Entry 4K5P (X-ray diffraction, 1.85 A resolution); this record covers chain A.

Chain A:
Name: M1 family aminopeptidase
Source organism: Plasmodium falciparum FcB1/Columbia
Notes: EC 3.4.11.-
Reference sequence: O96935 (AMP1_PLAFQ); residues 196-1084 here = UniProt positions 196-1084
Amino-acid sequence (895 residues; row label = number of the first residue in the row):
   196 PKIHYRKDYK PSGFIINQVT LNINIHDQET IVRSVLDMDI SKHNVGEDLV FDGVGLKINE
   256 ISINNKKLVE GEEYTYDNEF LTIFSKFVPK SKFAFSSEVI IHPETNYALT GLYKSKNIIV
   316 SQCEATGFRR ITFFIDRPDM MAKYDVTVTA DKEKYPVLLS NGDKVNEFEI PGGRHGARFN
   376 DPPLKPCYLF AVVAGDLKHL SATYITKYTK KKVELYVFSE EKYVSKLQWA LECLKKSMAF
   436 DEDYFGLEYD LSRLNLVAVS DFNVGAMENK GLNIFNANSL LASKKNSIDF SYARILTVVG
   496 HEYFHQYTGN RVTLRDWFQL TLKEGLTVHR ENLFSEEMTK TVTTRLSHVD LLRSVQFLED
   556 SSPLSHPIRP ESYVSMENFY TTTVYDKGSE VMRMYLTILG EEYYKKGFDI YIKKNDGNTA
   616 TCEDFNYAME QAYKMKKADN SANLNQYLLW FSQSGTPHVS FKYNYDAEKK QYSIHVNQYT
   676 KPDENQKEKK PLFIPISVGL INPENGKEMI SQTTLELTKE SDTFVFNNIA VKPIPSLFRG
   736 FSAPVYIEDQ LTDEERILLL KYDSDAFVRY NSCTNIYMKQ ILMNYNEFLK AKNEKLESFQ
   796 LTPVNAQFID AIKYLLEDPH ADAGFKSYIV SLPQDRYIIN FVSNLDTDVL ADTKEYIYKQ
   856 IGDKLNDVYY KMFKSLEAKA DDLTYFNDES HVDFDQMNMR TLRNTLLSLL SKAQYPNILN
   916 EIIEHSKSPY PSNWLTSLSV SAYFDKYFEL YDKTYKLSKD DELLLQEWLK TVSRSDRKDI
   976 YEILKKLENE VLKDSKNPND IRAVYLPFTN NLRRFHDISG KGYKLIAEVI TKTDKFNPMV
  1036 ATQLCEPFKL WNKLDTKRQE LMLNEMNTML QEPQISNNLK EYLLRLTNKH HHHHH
Unresolved in the structure: 1085-1090
Construct notes: engineered mutation Gln213 (Asn in O96935), Gln223 (Asn in O96935), Pro378 (His in O96935), Gln501 (Asn in O96935), Gln745 (Asn in O96935), Gln795 (Asn in O96935), Gln1069 (Asn in O96935); expression tag (1085-1090)
Curated features (UniProtKB/Swiss-Prot):
  - active site: Glu497 (Proton acceptor)
  - binding site (a peptide): Glu319, Gly460, Ala461, Glu463
  - binding site (Zn(2+)): His496, His500, Glu519
  - site: Val459 (Important for substrate specificity), Tyr580 (Transition state stabilizer)
  - mutagenesis: Val459 (V459P: Severely affects substrate specificity. No effect on Zn(2+) binding)
Metal / ion sites: Zn2+: His496, His500, Glu519 (together with 1OS)
Ligand contacts: 1OS ([(R)-amino(4-carbamimidoylphenyl)methyl]phosphonic acid): Gln317, Glu319, Ala320, Val459, Ala461, Met462, Glu463, His496, Glu497, His500, Lys518, Glu519, Tyr575, Tyr580, Met1034

Overview:
Ligands of chain A: compound 1OS. The Zn2+ site is built by His496, His500 and Glu519. Curated annotation
(UniProt) lists active-site residue Glu497, 4 peptide-binding residues, 3 Zn2+-binding residues and one
mutagenesis site.
Chain A is M1 family aminopeptidase (Plasmodium falciparum FcB1/Columbia); the structure, Phosphonic Arginine
Mimetics as Inhibitors of the M1 Aminopeptidases from Plasmodium falciparum, was determined by X-ray
diffraction, deposited together with 4K3N, 4K5L, 4K5M, 4K5N and 4K5O.
